PDB entry 7OIJ | X-ray diffraction, 1.80 A resolution | chain AAA

# Chain AAA
Molecule: Phosphatidylinositol 4,5-bisphosphate 3-kinase catalytic subunit delta isoform
Source organism: Mus musculus
Notes: EC 2.7.1.137, 2.7.1.153
UniProt: O35904 (PK3CD_MOUSE); the construct lacks a stretch of the UniProt sequence and is renumbered around it, so the offset changes along the chain: -6 to 98 = UniProt 1-105; 106-494 = UniProt 106-494; 495-497 = UniProt 503-505; 511-1044 = UniProt 510-1043
Chain sequence (1084 residues; row label = number of the first residue in the row; note: 11 numbers in that range are skipped by the numbering (no residue carries them; nothing is unmodelled there); a row labelled like 494A-494H holds insertion residues (494A, then the next letters in order); numbers below 1 keep their minus sign (Met-39 is residue -39)):
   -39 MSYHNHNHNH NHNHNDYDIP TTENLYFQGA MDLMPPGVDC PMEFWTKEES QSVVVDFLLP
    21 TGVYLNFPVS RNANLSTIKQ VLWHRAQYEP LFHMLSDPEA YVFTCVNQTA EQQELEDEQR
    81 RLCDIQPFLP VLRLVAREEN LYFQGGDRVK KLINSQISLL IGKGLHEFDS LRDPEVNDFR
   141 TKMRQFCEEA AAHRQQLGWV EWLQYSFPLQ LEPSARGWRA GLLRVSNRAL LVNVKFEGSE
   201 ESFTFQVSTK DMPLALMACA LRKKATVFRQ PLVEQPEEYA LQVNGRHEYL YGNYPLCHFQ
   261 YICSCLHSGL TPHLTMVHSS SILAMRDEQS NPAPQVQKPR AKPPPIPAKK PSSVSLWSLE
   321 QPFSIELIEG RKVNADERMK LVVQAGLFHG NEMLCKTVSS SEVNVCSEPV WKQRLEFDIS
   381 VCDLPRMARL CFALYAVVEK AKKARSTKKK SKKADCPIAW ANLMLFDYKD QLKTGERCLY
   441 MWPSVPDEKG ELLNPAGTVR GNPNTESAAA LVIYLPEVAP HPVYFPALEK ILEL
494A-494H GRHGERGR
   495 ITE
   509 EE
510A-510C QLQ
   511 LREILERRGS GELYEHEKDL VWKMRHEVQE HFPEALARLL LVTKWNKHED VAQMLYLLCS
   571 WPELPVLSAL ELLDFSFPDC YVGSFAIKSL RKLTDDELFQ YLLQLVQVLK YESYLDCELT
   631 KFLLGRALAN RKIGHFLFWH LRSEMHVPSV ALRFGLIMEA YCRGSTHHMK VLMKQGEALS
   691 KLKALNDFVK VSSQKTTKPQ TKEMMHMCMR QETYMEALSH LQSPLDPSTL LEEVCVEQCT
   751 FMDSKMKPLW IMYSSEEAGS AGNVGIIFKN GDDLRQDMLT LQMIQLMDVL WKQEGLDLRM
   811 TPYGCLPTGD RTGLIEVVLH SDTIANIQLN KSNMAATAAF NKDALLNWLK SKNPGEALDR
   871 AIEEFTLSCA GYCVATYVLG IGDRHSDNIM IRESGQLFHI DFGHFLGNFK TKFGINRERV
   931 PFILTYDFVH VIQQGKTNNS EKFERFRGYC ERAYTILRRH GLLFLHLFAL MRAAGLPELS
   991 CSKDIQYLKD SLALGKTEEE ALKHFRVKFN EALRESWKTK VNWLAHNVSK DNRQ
Not modelled in the structure: -39 to 108, 174-186, 231-234, 292-315, 336-338, 399-414, 446-451, 480-481, 494A-494H, 510A-510C, 518-521, 920-928, 1028-1044
Sequence notes: initiating methionine (-39); expression tag (-38 to -7); insertion (99-105, 510A)
Small-molecule neighbours: VEH (6-[[5-[2-[(1S)-1-cyclopropylethyl]-7-(methylsulfamoyl)-1-oxidanylidene-3H-isoindol-5-yl]-4-methyl-1,3-thiazol-2-yl]amino]-N-[3-(dimethylamino)propyl]pyridine-2-carboxamide): Met752, Pro758, Trp760, Ile777, Lys779, Leu784, Asp787, Met788, Leu791, Tyr813, Cys815, Ile825, Glu826, Val827, Val828, Ser831, Thr833, Asp897, Met900, Phe908, Ile910, Asp911, Phe912
Curated features (UniProtKB/Swiss-Prot):
  - region: Phe751 to Lys757 (G-loop), Gly890 to Asn898 (Catalytic loop), His909 to Thr935 (Activation loop)
  - modified residue: Tyr524 (Phosphotyrosine), Ser1039 (Phosphoserine)

# Summary
Ligands of chain AAA: compound VEH.
Chain AAA is Phosphatidylinositol 4,5-bisphosphate 3-kinase catalytic subunit delta isoform (Mus musculus);
the structure, mPI3Kd in complex with an inhibitor, was determined by X-ray diffraction together with 7OI4,
7OIL and 7OIS from the same study.
